2E4Y - chains A and B; structure by X-ray diffraction, 3.40 A resolution.

# Chain A (and B)
Protein: Metabotropic glutamate receptor 3
From: Rattus norvegicus
Notes: fragment: Extracellular region; chain B of this document is another copy of the same molecule, construct and numbering; everything in this record applies to it too
UniProtKB: P31422 (MGR3_RAT); residues 25-575 here = UniProt positions 25-575
Sequence (555 residues; row label = number of the first residue in the row):
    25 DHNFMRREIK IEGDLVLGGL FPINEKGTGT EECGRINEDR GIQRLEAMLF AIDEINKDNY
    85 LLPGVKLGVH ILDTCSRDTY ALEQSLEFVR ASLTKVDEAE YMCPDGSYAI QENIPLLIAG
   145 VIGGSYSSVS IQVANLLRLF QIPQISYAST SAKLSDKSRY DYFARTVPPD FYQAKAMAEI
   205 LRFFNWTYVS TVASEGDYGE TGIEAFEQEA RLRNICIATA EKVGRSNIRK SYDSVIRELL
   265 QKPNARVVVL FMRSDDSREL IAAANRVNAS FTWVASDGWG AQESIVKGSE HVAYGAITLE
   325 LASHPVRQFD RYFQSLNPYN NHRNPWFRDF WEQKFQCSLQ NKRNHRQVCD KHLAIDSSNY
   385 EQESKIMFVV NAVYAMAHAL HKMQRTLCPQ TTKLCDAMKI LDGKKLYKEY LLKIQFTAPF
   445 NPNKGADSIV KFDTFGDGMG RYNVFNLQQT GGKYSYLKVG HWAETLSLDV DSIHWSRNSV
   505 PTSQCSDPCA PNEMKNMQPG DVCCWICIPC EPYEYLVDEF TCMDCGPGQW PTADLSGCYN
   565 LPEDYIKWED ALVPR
Disordered / not traced: 25-29, 118-137, 568-579 (chain B: 25-29, 118-137, 509-579)
Differences from the reference sequence: engineered mutation Gln414 (Asn in P31422), Gln439 (Asn in P31422); cloning artifact (576-579)
UniProt features mapped onto this chain:
  - binding site (L-glutamate): Arg68, Ser151, Ala172 to Thr174, Tyr222, Asp301, Lys389
  - glycosylation (N-linked (GlcNAc...) asparagine): Asn209, Asn292
Disulfides: Cys57-Cys99, Cys240-Cys527, Cys361-Cys373, Cys412-Cys419, Cys509-Cys528, Cys513-Cys531, Cys534-Cys546, Cys549-Cys562
Covalent attachments: N-acetylglucosamine (NAG) linked to Asn209
Residues lining bound ligands: 2r,4R-apdc (52A; (2R,4R)-4-aminopyrrolidine-2,4-dicarboxylic acid): Arg64, Arg68, Ser149, Tyr150, Ser151, Ala172, Ser173, Thr174, Tyr222, Asp301, Gly302, Lys389
Reported in the primary citation:
  - binding site for 2r,4R-apdc: Arg68, Lys389

# How chain A and chain B interact
Contacting residue pairs (17; chain A residue first):
  Leu106(A) with Leu163(B); Phe164(B), hydrophobic
  Glu107(A) with Leu117(B)
  Leu110(A) with Val113(B), hydrophobic; Phe164(B), hydrophobic
  Val113(A) with Leu110(B), hydrophobic
  Arg114(A) with Arg114(B)
  Asn159(A) with Leu163(B)
  Leu160(A) with Leu160(B), hydrophobic; Leu163(B), hydrophobic
  Leu163(A) with Leu106(B); Asn159(B); Leu160(B), hydrophobic
  Phe164(A) with Leu106(B), hydrophobic; Leu110(B), hydrophobic
  Arg183(A) with Ser182(B); Arg183(B)
Interface residues without a listed pair, chain A (13 interface residues in all): Leu117, Gln156, Ser182
Interface residues without a listed pair, chain B (13 interface residues in all): Glu107, Arg162

# Overview
The chain A/chain B interface involves 13 residues from each chain. Bound to chain A: 2r,4R-apdc.
N-acetylglucosamine is covalently linked to Asn209(A). Curated annotation (UniProt) lists 8
L-glutamate-binding residues on chain A. The paper reports a binding site for 2r,4R-apdc at Arg68(A) and
Lys389(A).
Both chains are Metabotropic glutamate receptor 3 (Rattus norvegicus). Entry 2E4Y (Crystal structure of the
extracellular region of the group II metabotropic glutamate receptor complexed with 2R,4R-APDC) was determined
by X-ray diffraction together with 2E4U, 2E4V, 2E4W, 2E4X and 2E4Z from the same study.
